Entry 7DBP (electron microscopy, 4.50 A resolution (low resolution: residue-level contacts below are approximate; hydrogen-bond / salt-bridge calls are withheld)); this record covers chains H and I of the 11 polymer chains in the assembly.

== Chain H ==
Protein: Histone H2B type 1-K
Organism: Homo sapiens
UniProtKB: O60814 (H2B1K_HUMAN); residues -3 to 122 here correspond to UniProt positions 1-126 (UniProt number = residue number + 4)
Chain sequence (126 residues; numbered -3 to 122; the number before each row is that of its first residue; numbers below 1 keep their minus sign (Met-3 is residue -3)):
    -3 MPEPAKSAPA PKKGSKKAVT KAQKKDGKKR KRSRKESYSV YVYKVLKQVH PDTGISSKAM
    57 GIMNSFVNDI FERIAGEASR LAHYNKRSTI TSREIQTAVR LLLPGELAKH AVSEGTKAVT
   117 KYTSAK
Disordered / not traced: -3 to 26
Curated features (UniProtKB/Swiss-Prot):
  - modified residue: Pro-2 (N-acetylproline), Glu-1 (ADP-ribosyl glutamic acid), Lys2 (N6-(2-hydroxyisobutyryl)lysine), Ser3 (ADP-ribosylserine), Lys8 (N6-(beta-hydroxybutyryl)lysine), Lys9 (N6-(2-hydroxyisobutyryl)lysine), Ser11 (Phosphoserine), Lys12 (N6-acetyllysine), Lys13 (N6-(beta-hydroxybutyryl)lysine), Lys17 (N6-(2-hydroxyisobutyryl)lysine), Lys20 (N6-(2-hydroxyisobutyryl)lysine), Lys21 (N6-(2-hydroxyisobutyryl)lysine), Lys31 (N6-(2-hydroxyisobutyryl)lysine), Glu32 (PolyADP-ribosyl glutamic acid), Ser33 (Phosphoserine), Lys40 (N6-(2-hydroxyisobutyryl)lysine), Lys43 (N6-(2-hydroxyisobutyryl)lysine), Lys54 (N6,N6-dimethyllysine), Arg76 (Dimethylated arginine), Lys82 (N6,N6,N6-trimethyllysine) and 6 more in UniProt
  - glycosylation: Ser109 (O-linked (GlcNAc) serine)
  - cross-link (Glycyl lysine isopeptide (Lys-Gly)): Lys2 (interchain with G-Cter in SUMO2), Lys17 (interchain with G-Cter in SUMO2), Lys31 (interchain with G-Cter in ubiquitin), Lys117 (interchain with G-Cter in ubiquitin)

== Chain I ==
Molecule: 177-nt DNA strand
Sequence (177 nucleotides; each row starts with the number of its first residue; numbers below 1 keep their minus sign (DA-87 is residue -87)):
   -87 ACTTACGCGG CCGCCCTGGA GAATCCCGGT GCCGAGGCCG CTCAATTGGT CGTAGACAGC
   -27 TCTAGCACCG CTTAAACGCA CGTACGCGCT GTCCCCCGCG TTTTAACCGC CAAGGGGATT
    33 ACTCCCTAGT CTCCAGGCAC GTGTCAGATA TATACATCCT GTGCATGTAT TGAAAGT
Disordered / not traced: 88-89

== Interface between chain H and chain I ==
Contacting residue pairs - 8 pairs, chain H then chain I:
  Arg28(H) with DC50(I); DA51(I)
  Ser29(H) with DC50(I)
  Arg30(H) with DG49(I); DC50(I)
  Lys31(H) with DG49(I); DC50(I)
  Tyr37(H) with DG48(I)
Interface residues without a listed pair, chain H (6 interface residues in all): Glu32

== In short ==
6 residues of chain H face 4 of chain I across their interface.
Chain H is Histone H2B type 1-K (Homo sapiens) and chain I is a 177-nt DNA strand; the structure, Linker
histone defines structure and self-association behaviour of the 177 bp human chromosome, was determined by
electron microscopy.
